8HJU - chains L and R of the 36 polymer chains in the assembly; structure by electron microscopy, 2.80 A resolution.

== Chain L ==
Molecule: Reaction center protein L chain
Organism: Roseiflexus castenholzii DSM 13941
Reference sequence: A7NQE8 (A7NQE8_ROSCS); residues 1-315 here = UniProt positions 1-315
Chain sequence (315 residues; row label = number of the first residue in the row):
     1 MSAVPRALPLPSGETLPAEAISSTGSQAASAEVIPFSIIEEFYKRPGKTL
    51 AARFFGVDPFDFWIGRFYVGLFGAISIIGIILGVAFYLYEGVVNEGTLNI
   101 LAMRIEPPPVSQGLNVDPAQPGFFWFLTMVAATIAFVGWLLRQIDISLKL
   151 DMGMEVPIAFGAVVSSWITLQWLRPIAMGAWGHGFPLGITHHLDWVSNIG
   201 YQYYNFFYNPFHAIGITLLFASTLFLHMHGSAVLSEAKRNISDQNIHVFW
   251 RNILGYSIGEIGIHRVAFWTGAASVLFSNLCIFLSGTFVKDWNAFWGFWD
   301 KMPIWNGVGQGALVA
Not modelled in the structure: 1-5, 21-28
Metal / ion sites: Fe ion: H229, H264 (shared with 3 residues of chain M)
Small-molecule neighbours:
  - bacteriochlorophyll a (BCL), molecule 1: V84, Y87, F136, W167, L170, F185, I189, T190, H192, L193, V196
  - bacteriochlorophyll a (BCL), molecule 2: F136, F160, V163, V164, S166, W167, L170, W195, V196, S197, I199, G200, Y201, F206, F207, H212, G215, I216, L219, F220, V275, S278, N279, C281, I282
  - bacteriochlorophyll a (BCL), molecule 3: V196, Y201, F207, F220
  - bacteriopheophytin a (BPH), molecule 1: G79, I80, G83, V84, Y87, T128, A132, A135, F136, W139, Q143, V156, A159, F160, V163, W167, F185, L187, G188, I189, H192, L219, G271, A272, V275
  - bacteriopheophytin a (BPH), molecule 2: F207, A213, I216, T217, F220, A221, L224
  - bacteriopheophytin a (BPH), molecule 3: F220, T223, L224, H227, M228, W250, I253, L254
  - Menaquinone 11 (MQE; 2-methyl-3-[(2E,6E,10E,14E,18E,22E,26E,30E,34E,38E)-3,7,11,15,19,23,27,31,35,39,43-undecamethyltetratetraconta-2,6,10,1 4,18,22,26,30,34,38,42-undecaen-1-yl]naphthalene-1,4-dione), molecule 1: F67, Y68, V69, G73, I77, I80, I81, V84, L88, W139, R142
  - Menaquinone 11 (MQE), molecule 2: L218, F225, M228, H229, A232, I246, H247, W250, Y256, S257, I258, G259, E260, I263, V266, W269, T270, A273, F277, F288

== Chain R ==
Molecule: Alpha subunit of light-harvesting 1
Organism: Roseiflexus castenholzii DSM 13941
Reference sequence: Q83XD1 (Q83XD1_9CHLR); numbering as in UniProt (aligned over 1-42)
Chain sequence (42 residues; each row starts with the number of its first residue):
     1 MKDRPFEFRTSVVVSTLLGLVMALLIHFVVLSSGAFNWLRAP
Not modelled in the structure: 1-3, 42
Small-molecule neighbours:
  - bacteriochlorophyll a (BCL), molecule 1: F6, S11, V14, S15, I26
  - bacteriochlorophyll a (BCL), molecule 2: F6, E7, F8, S11, V12, S15
  - bacteriochlorophyll a (BCL), molecule 3: V12, V13, T16, G19, L20, A23, H27, V30, W38, L39
  - bacteriochlorophyll a (BCL), molecule 4: G19, M22, A23, I26, H27, V30, F36
  - beta,psi-caroten-4-one (KGD), molecule 1: V12, S15, T16, L18, G19, M22, I26
  - beta,psi-caroten-4-one (KGD), molecule 2: L20, A23, L24, H27, F28, L31, W38

== How chain L and chain R interact ==
Contacting residue pairs - 12 pairs, chain L then chain R:
  F62(L) with V13(R), hydrophobic
  I77(L) with L17(R), hydrophobic
  I78(L) with L17(R), hydrophobic
  I81(L) with V21(R), hydrophobic
  L82(L) with V21(R)
  A85(L) with L25(R), hydrophobic
  F86(L) with L25(R), hydrophobic; F28(R), hydrophobic
  Y89(L) with V29(R), hydrophobic
  P118(L) with S32(R)
  F124(L) with S32(R)
  L127(L) with F28(R), hydrophobic
Interface residues without a listed pair, chain L (15 interface residues in all): F60, I64, A74, F123
Interface residues without a listed pair, chain R (12 interface residues in all): R9, T10, V14, L24, L31

== In short ==
Chain L and chain R form an interface of 15 and 12 residues respectively. Ligands of chain L: 3 copies of
bacteriochlorophyll a, 3 copies of bacteriopheophytin a and Menaquinone 11. Ligands of chain R: 4 copies of
bacteriochlorophyll a and beta,psi-caroten-4-one.
Here chain L is Reaction center protein L chain and chain R is Alpha subunit of light-harvesting 1, both from
Roseiflexus castenholzii DSM 13941. Entry 8HJU (Cryo-EM structure of native RC-LH complex from Roseiflexus
castenholzii at 10,000 lux) was determined by electron microscopy, deposited together with 8HJV, 8J5O and
8J5P.
